PDB entry 4PP8 | X-ray diffraction, 1.95 A resolution | chains A and C of the 4 polymer chains in the assembly

== Chain A ==
Protein: NKG2-D type II integral membrane protein
From: Mus musculus
Notes: fragment: rae-1beta
Reference sequence: O54709 (NKG2D_MOUSE); numbering as in UniProt (aligned over 109-232)
Amino-acid sequence (125 residues; numbered 108 to 232; the number before each row is that of its first residue):
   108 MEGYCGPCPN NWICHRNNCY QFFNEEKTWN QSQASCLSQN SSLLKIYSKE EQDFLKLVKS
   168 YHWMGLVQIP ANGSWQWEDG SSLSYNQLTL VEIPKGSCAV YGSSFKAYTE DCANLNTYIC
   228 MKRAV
Disulfide bonds: C112-C121, C115-C126, C143-C227, C205-C219
Construct notes: initiating methionine (108)
Curated features (UniProtKB/Swiss-Prot):
  - glycosylation (N-linked (GlcNAc...) asparagine): N137, N147, N179

== Chain C ==
Protein: Retinoic acid early-inducible protein 1-beta
From: Mus musculus
Notes: fragment: immunoreceptor nkg2d
Reference sequence: O08603 (RAE1B_MOUSE); residues 1-174 here correspond to UniProt positions 31-204 (UniProt number = residue number + 30)
Amino-acid sequence (174 residues; each row starts with the number of its first residue):
     1 DAHSLRCNLT IKDPTPADPL WYEAKCFVGE ILILHLSNIN KTMTSGDPGE TANATEVKKC
    61 LTQPLKNLCQ KLRNKVSNTK VDTHKTNGYP HLQVTMIYPQ SQGRTPSATW EFNISDSYFF
   121 TFYTENMSWR SANDESGVIM NKWKDDGEFV KQLKFLIHEC SQKMDEFLKQ SKEK
Disordered / not traced: 1-2, 41-53, 80-88, 171-174
Disulfide bonds: C7-C26, C60-C160
Curated features (UniProtKB/Swiss-Prot):
  - glycosylation (N-linked (GlcNAc...) asparagine): N8, N40, N53, N113, N126

== How chain A and chain C interact ==
Contacting residue pairs (15):
  S167(A) - Q70(C)
  Y168(A) - W21(C)
  Y168(A) - Q70(C)
  Y168(A) - R73(C)  hydrogen bond
  V198(A) - S77(C)
  I200(A) - P14(C)  hydrophobic
  I200(A) - R73(C)
  P201(A) - P14(C)
  G209(A) - N74(C)  hydrogen bond (backbone-side chain)
  K213(A) - N74(C)
  K213(A) - S77(C)
  K213(A) - N78(C)  hydrogen bond
  Y215(A) - R73(C)  hydrogen bond (side chain-backbone)
  Y215(A) - N74(C)  hydrogen bond
  Y215(A) - S77(C)  hydrogen bond
Other interface residues (no listed pair), chain A (11 interface residues in all): K166, S210, S211
Other interface residues (no listed pair), chain C (9 interface residues in all): P16, N67

== Summary ==
Chain A and chain C form an interface of 11 and 9 residues respectively; the contacts include 6 hydrogen
bonds. Polar pairs include Y168(A)-R73(C), G209(A)-N74(C) and K213(A)-N78(C).
Chain A is NKG2-D type II integral membrane protein and chain C is Retinoic acid early-inducible protein
1-beta, both from Mus musculus; the structure, Crystal structure of murine NK cell ligand RAE-1 beta in
complex with NKG2D, was determined by X-ray diffraction.
